Entry 4KPF (X-ray diffraction, 3.24 A resolution); this record covers chains A and E of the 8 polymer chains in the assembly.

== Chain A ==
Protein: ParC55
From: Streptococcus pneumoniae
Notes: fragment: ParC55
UniProt: P72525 (PARC_STRPN); residue numbers follow UniProt; this construct covers 1-488
Sequence (496 residues; row label = number of the first residue in the row):
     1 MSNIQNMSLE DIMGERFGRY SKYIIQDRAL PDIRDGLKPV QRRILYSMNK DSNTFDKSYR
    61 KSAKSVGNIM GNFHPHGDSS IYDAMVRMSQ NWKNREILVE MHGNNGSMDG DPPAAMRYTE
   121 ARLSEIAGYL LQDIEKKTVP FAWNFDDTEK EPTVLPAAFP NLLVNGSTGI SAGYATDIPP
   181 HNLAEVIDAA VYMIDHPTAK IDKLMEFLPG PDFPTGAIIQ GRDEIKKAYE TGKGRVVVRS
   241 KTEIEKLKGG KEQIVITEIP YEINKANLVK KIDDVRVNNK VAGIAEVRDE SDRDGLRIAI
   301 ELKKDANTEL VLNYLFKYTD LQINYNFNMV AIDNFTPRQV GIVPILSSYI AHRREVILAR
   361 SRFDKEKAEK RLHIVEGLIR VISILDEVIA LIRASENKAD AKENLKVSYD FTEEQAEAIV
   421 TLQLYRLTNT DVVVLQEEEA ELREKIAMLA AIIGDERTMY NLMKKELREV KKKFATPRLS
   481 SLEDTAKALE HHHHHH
Disordered / not traced: 1-2, 485-496
Sequence notes: conflict Thr-257 (Ile in P72525); expression tag (489-496)
Bound ions: Mg2+: Phe-316, Lys-317, Thr-319, Gln-322
Reported in the primary citation:
  - catalytic residues: Tyr-118
  - binding site for E-site2: Tyr-118
  - Mg2+ coordination through a water molecule: Asp-83
  - binding site for the ligand 1UV: Ser-79, Arg-117

== Chain E ==
Molecule: E-site1
Sequence (7 nucleotides; each row starts with the number of its first residue):
     9 CATGAAT

== Interface between chain A and chain E ==
Contacting residue pairs - 16 pairs, chain A then chain E:
  Arg-28(A) / DA14(E)  hydrogen bond to the sugar
  Lys-38(A) / DA13(E)  salt bridge to the phosphate
  Val-40(A) / DA13(E)  sugar contact
  Val-40(A) / DA14(E)  phosphate contact
  His-74(A) / DA14(E)  salt bridge to the phosphate
  His-76(A) / DA14(E)  hydrogen bond to the phosphate
  His-76(A) / DT15(E)  salt bridge to the phosphate
  Gly-77(A) / DT15(E)  hydrogen bond to the phosphate
  Ser-80(A) / DT15(E)  base contact
  Ala-84(A) / DA13(E)  phosphate contact
  Arg-87(A) / DG12(E)  salt bridge to the phosphate
  Lys-93(A) / DG12(E)  salt bridge to the phosphate
  Thr-168(A) / DG12(E)  sugar contact
  Thr-168(A) / DA13(E)  phosphate contact
  Ile-170(A) / DT11(E)  base contact
  Ile-170(A) / DG12(E)  hydrogen bond to the base
Also at the interface, not in a pair above, chain A (14 interface residues in all): Gln-41, Glu-262

== In short ==
14 residues of chain A and 5 residues of chain E are in contact; the contacts include 4 hydrogen bonds and 5
salt bridges. Polar pairs include Ile-170(A)/DG12(E), Arg-28(A)/DA14(E) and His-76(A)/DA14(E). Phe-316(A),
Lys-317(A), Thr-319(A) and Gln-322(A) coordinate Mg2+. From the paper: the catalytic residue Tyr-118(A); a
binding site for the ligand 1UV at Ser-79(A) and Arg-117(A).
Here chain A is ParC55 (Streptococcus pneumoniae) and chain E is E-site1. Entry 4KPF (Novel fluoroquinolones
in complex with topoisomerase IV from S. pneumoniae and E-site G-gate) was determined by X-ray diffraction
together with 4KPE and 3RAD from the same study.
